6X47 - chains A and B; structure by X-ray diffraction, 2.77 A resolution.

# Chain A
Protein: Reverse transcriptase/ribonuclease H
Organism: Human immunodeficiency virus type 1 group M subtype B
Notes: EC 2.7.7.49, 2.7.7.7, 3.1.26.13
Reference sequence: P03366 (POL_HV1B1); residues 1-555 here correspond to UniProt positions 600-1154 (UniProt number = residue number + 599)
Sequence (557 residues; row label = number of the first residue in the row; numbers below 1 keep their minus sign (Met-1 is residue -1)):
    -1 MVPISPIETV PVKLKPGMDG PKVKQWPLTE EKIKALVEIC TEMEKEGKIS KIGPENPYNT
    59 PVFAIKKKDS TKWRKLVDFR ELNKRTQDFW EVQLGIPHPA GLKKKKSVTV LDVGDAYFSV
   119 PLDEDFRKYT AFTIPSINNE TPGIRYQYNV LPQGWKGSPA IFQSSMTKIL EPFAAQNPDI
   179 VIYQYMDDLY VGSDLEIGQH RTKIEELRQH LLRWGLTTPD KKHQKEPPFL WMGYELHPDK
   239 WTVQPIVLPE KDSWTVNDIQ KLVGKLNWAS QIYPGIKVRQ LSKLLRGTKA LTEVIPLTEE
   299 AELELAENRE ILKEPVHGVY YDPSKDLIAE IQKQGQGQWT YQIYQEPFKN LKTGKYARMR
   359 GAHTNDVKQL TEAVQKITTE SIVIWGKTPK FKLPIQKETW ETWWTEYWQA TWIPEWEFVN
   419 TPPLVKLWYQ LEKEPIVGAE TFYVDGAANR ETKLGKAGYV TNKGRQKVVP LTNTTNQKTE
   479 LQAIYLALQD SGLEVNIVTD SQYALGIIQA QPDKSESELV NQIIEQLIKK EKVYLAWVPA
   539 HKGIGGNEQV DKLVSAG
Unresolved in the structure: 64-70, 553-555
Sequence notes: expression tag (-1 to 0); engineered mutation Ala172 (Lys771 in P03366), Ala173 (Lys772 in P03366), Ser280 (Cys879 in P03366)
Ligand contacts: jlj649 (7AX; 7-(2-(2-(2,4-dioxo-3,4-dihydropyrimidin-1(2H)-yl)ethoxy)phenoxy)-2-naphthonitrile): Pro95, Leu100, Lys101, Lys102, Lys103, Val106, Val179, Tyr181, Gln182, Tyr183, Tyr188, Val189, Gly190, Phe227, Trp229, Leu234, His235, Pro236, Tyr318
Swiss-Prot annotation at these positions:
  - region: Phe227 to His235 (RT 'primer grip')
  - motif: Trp398 to Trp414 (Tryptophan repeat motif)
  - binding site (Mg(2+)): Asp110, Asp185, Asp186, Asp443, Glu478, Asp498, Asp549
  - site: Trp401 (Essential for RT p66/p51 heterodimerization), Trp414 (Essential for RT p66/p51 heterodimerization), Phe440, Tyr441 (Cleavage)
From the paper describing this entry:
  - binding site for jlj649: Tyr181, Trp229

# Chain B
Protein: p51 RT
Organism: Human immunodeficiency virus type 1 group M subtype B
Reference sequence: P03366 (POL_HV1B1); residues 1-428 here correspond to UniProt positions 600-1027 (UniProt number = residue number + 599)
Sequence (428 residues; each row starts with the number of its first residue):
     1 PISPIETVPV KLKPGMDGPK VKQWPLTEEK IKALVEICTE MEKEGKISKI GPENPYNTPV
    61 FAIKKKDSTK WRKLVDFREL NKRTQDFWEV QLGIPHPAGL KKKKSVTVLD VGDAYFSVPL
   121 DEDFRKYTAF TIPSINNETP GIRYQYNVLP QGWKGSPAIF QSSMTKILEP FKKQNPDIVI
   181 YQYMDDLYVG SDLEIGQHRT KIEELRQHLL RWGLTTPDKK HQKEPPFLWM GYELHPDKWT
   241 VQPIVLPEKD SWTVNDIQKL VGKLNWASQI YPGIKVRQLS KLLRGTKALT EVIPLTEEAE
   301 LELAENREIL KEPVHGVYYD PSKDLIAEIQ KQGQGQWTYQ IYQEPFKNLK TGKYARMRGA
   361 HTNDVKQLTE AVQKITTESI VIWGKTPKFK LPIQKETWET WWTEYWQATW IPEWEFVNTP
   421 PLVKLWYQ
Unresolved in the structure: 1-4, 89-92, 213-231
Sequence notes: engineered mutation Ser280 (Cys879 in P03366)
Swiss-Prot annotation at these positions:
  - region: Phe227 to His235 (RT 'primer grip')
  - motif: Trp398 to Trp414 (Tryptophan repeat motif)
  - binding site (Mg(2+)): Asp110, Asp185, Asp186
  - site (Essential for RT p66/p51 heterodimerization): Trp401, Trp414

# How chain A and chain B interact
Contacting residue pairs (99; chain A residue first):
  Val8(A) - Glu53(B)
  Pro9(A) - Glu53(B)
  Gln85(A) - Glu53(B)  hydrogen bond (side chain-backbone)
  Asp86(A) - Lys20(B)  salt bridge
  Asp86(A) - Pro55(B)
  Phe87(A) - Pro52(B)
  Trp88(A) - Pro52(B)  hydrogen bond (backbone-backbone)
  Trp88(A) - Asn54(B)
  Trp88(A) - Pro55(B)
  Trp88(A) - Asn57(B)
  Trp88(A) - Thr131(B)
  Trp88(A) - Arg143(B)
  Val90(A) - Pro140(B)  hydrophobic
  Leu92(A) - Asn137(B)
  Pro95(A) - Asn136(B)
  Pro95(A) - Asn137(B)
  His96(A) - Asn136(B)  hydrogen bond (backbone-side chain)
  Gly99(A) - Asn136(B)
  Gly99(A) - Glu138(B)
  Ala158(A) - Pro52(B)  hydrophobic
  Gln161(A) - Pro140(B)
  Ser162(A) - Pro52(B)
  Tyr181(A) - Glu138(B)  hydrogen bond
  Gln373(A) - Thr397(B)
  Gln373(A) - Thr400(B)  hydrogen bond
  Gln373(A) - Trp401(B)  hydrogen bond
  Thr376(A) - Trp401(B)
  Ile380(A) - Pro25(B)  hydrophobic
  Ile380(A) - Leu26(B)
  Val381(A) - Pro25(B)  hydrophobic
  Val381(A) - Ile135(B)
  Val381(A) - Asn136(B)  hydrogen bond (backbone-backbone)
  Ile382(A) - Ile135(B)
  Ile382(A) - Asn136(B)
  Trp383(A) - Ile135(B)
  Gly384(A) - Thr27(B)
  Gly384(A) - Glu28(B)  hydrogen bond (backbone-backbone)
  Gly384(A) - Ile135(B)
  Trp402(A) - Lys331(B)  hydrogen bond (backbone-side chain)
  Trp402(A) - His361(B)
  Trp402(A) - Asp364(B)
  Tyr405(A) - Lys331(B)  hydrogen bond (backbone-side chain)
  Trp406(A) - Lys331(B)
  Trp406(A) - Val417(B)
  Trp406(A) - Asn418(B)
  Trp406(A) - Thr419(B)
  Trp406(A) - Pro420(B)
  Trp406(A) - Pro421(B)
  Gln407(A) - Lys331(B)  hydrogen bond (backbone-side chain)
  Gln407(A) - Pro392(B)
  Gln407(A) - Ile393(B)
  Gln407(A) - Gln394(B)  hydrogen bond (side chain-backbone)
  Gln407(A) - Val417(B)  hydrogen bond (side chain-backbone)
  Gln407(A) - Asn418(B)
  Ala408(A) - Asp364(B)
  Ala408(A) - Pro392(B)  hydrogen bond (backbone-backbone)
  Ala408(A) - Ile393(B)
  Thr409(A) - Asp364(B)
  Trp410(A) - Thr362(B)
  Trp410(A) - Asn363(B)
  Trp410(A) - Val365(B)  hydrophobic
  Trp410(A) - Trp401(B)
  Pro412(A) - Trp401(B)
  Pro433(A) - Asn255(B)
  Pro433(A) - Leu289(B)  hydrophobic
  Val435(A) - Thr290(B)
  Thr439(A) - Lys287(B)
  Thr439(A) - Ala288(B)
  Thr439(A) - Leu289(B)  hydrogen bond (side chain-backbone)
  Tyr441(A) - Val254(B)
  Tyr441(A) - Gln258(B)
  Tyr441(A) - Thr286(B)
  Tyr441(A) - Lys287(B)  hydrogen bond (side chain-backbone)
  Val458(A) - Thr286(B)
  Thr459(A) - Thr286(B)  hydrogen bond (backbone-side chain)
  Asn460(A) - Thr286(B)
  Asn460(A) - Lys287(B)
  Asn460(A) - Ala288(B)
  Asn494(A) - Leu289(B)
  Val496(A) - Gln258(B)
  Val496(A) - Leu289(B)  hydrophobic
  Leu503(A) - Leu422(B)  hydrophobic
  Tyr532(A) - Asn255(B)  hydrogen bond
  Tyr532(A) - Leu289(B)  hydrophobic
  Trp535(A) - Leu422(B)  hydrophobic
  Trp535(A) - Trp426(B)  hydrophobic
  Val536(A) - Gln258(B)
  Pro537(A) - Gly262(B)
  Pro537(A) - Asn265(B)
  Lys540(A) - Asn265(B)
  Lys540(A) - Ser280(B)  hydrogen bond (backbone-side chain)
  Gly541(A) - Ser280(B)
  Ile542(A) - Val261(B)  hydrophobic
  Ile542(A) - Leu283(B)  hydrophobic
  Gly543(A) - Leu283(B)
  Gly543(A) - Arg284(B)
  Gly543(A) - Gly285(B)
  Gly544(A) - Gly285(B)  hydrogen bond (backbone-backbone)
  Gly544(A) - Thr286(B)
Also at the interface, not in a pair above, chain A (61 interface residues in all): Gly93, Ile94, Leu100, Ile159, Thr165, Ile180, Thr369, Thr377, Thr386, Ile434, Gly504, Ala534
Also at the interface, not in a pair above, chain B (57 interface residues in all): Thr139, Val276, Trp337, Leu368, Glu396, Tyr405

# In short
Chain A and chain B form an interface of 61 and 57 residues respectively, with 20 hydrogen bonds and 1 salt
bridge. Polar pairs include Asp86(A)-Lys20(B), Gln85(A)-Glu53(B) and His96(A)-Asn136(B). Ligands of chain A:
jlj649. From the paper: a binding site for jlj649 at Tyr181(A) and Trp229(A).
Chain A is Reverse transcriptase/ribonuclease H and chain B is p51 RT, both from Human immunodeficiency virus
type 1 group M subtype B; the structure, Crystal Structure of HIV-1 Reverse Transcriptase in Complex with
7-(2-(2-(2,4-dioxo-3,4-dihydropyrimidin-1(2H)-yl)ethoxy)phenoxy)-2-naphthonitrile (JLJ649), a Non-nucleoside
Inhibitor, was determined by X-ray diffraction, deposited together with 6X49, 6X4A, 6X4B, 6X4C, 6X4D, 6X4E and
6X4F.
